9LKP - chains A and B of the 5 polymer chains in the assembly; structure by X-ray diffraction, 1.63 A resolution.

== Chain A (and B) ==
Molecule: Fructose-6-phosphate aldolase
Organism: Enterobacter cloacae
Notes: EC 4.1.2.-; chain B of this document is another copy of the same molecule, construct and numbering; everything in this record applies to it too
Reference sequence: A0A330G8J7 (A0A330G8J7_ENTCL); numbering as in UniProt (aligned over 1-220)
Chain sequence (241 residues; numbered -20 to 220; the number before each row is that of its first residue; numbers below 1 keep their minus sign (Met-20 is residue -20)):
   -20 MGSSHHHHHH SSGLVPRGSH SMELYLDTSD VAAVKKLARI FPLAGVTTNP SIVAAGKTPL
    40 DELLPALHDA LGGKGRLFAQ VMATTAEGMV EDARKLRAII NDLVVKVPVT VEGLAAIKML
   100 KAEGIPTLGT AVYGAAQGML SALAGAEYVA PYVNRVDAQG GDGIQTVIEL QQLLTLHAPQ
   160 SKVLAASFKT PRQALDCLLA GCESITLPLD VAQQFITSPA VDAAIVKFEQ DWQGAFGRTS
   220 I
Not modelled in the structure: -20 to 0
Differences from the reference sequence: initiating methionine (-20); expression tag (-19 to 0)

== Chain A / chain B interface ==
Residue-residue contacts (67):
  Asn28(A) - Phe207(B)
  Pro29(A) - Phe207(B)
  Pro29(A) - Trp211(B)
  Ser30(A) - Phe207(B)
  Ser30(A) - Asp210(B)  hydrogen bond
  Val32(A) - Trp211(B)  hydrophobic
  Val32(A) - Phe215(B)  hydrophobic
  Ala33(A) - Asp210(B)
  Ala33(A) - Ala214(B)
  Thr37(A) - Phe215(B)
  Pro38(A) - Phe215(B)
  Leu39(A) - Trp211(B)  hydrophobic
  Gln59(A) - Phe207(B)
  Met61(A) - Glu208(B)
  Met61(A) - Trp211(B)  hydrophobic
  Met61(A) - Thr218(B)
  Met61(A) - Ile220(B)
  Thr63(A) - Glu208(B)
  Ala65(A) - Arg18(B)
  Glu66(A) - Arg18(B)  salt bridge
  Asp71(A) - Ile220(B)
  Lys74(A) - Ile220(B)
  Pro87(A) - Ile204(B)  hydrophobic
  Thr89(A) - Val200(B)
  Thr89(A) - Ile204(B)
  Val90(A) - Ile19(B)  hydrophobic
  Val90(A) - Ile195(B)  hydrophobic
  Glu91(A) - Arg18(B)  salt bridge
  Leu93(A) - Ile19(B)
  Leu93(A) - Ile195(B)  hydrophobic
  Ala94(A) - Arg18(B)
  Lys97(A) - Ala17(B)  hydrogen bond (side chain-backbone)
  Lys97(A) - Arg18(B)
  Lys97(A) - Ile19(B)
  Lys97(A) - Phe20(B)  hydrogen bond (side chain-backbone)
  Lys97(A) - Pro21(B)
  Ala110(A) - Val200(B)
  Tyr112(A) - Ala199(B)  hydrophobic
  Tyr112(A) - Val200(B)  hydrophobic
  Tyr112(A) - Ala203(B)
  Ala115(A) - Phe194(B)  hydrophobic
  Gln116(A) - Phe194(B)
  Gln116(A) - Val200(B)
  Met118(A) - Leu177(B)  hydrophobic
  Leu119(A) - Leu3(B)  hydrophobic
  Leu119(A) - Phe20(B)  hydrophobic
  Leu119(A) - Phe194(B)  hydrophobic
  Leu119(A) - Ile195(B)  hydrophobic
  Leu122(A) - Met1(B)  hydrophobic
  Leu122(A) - Pro21(B)
  Tyr131(A) - Phe207(B)
  Arg134(A) - Ala203(B)
  Arg134(A) - Phe207(B)
  Gln138(A) - Ala199(B)
  Glu148(A) - Arg171(B)  salt bridge
  Glu148(A) - Leu174(B)
  Glu148(A) - Leu178(B)
  Gln151(A) - Leu178(B)  hydrogen bond (side chain-backbone)
  Leu152(A) - Leu174(B)  hydrophobic
  Leu152(A) - Leu177(B)  hydrophobic
  Leu152(A) - Leu178(B)  hydrophobic
  Leu155(A) - Leu177(B)
  Leu155(A) - Leu178(B)
  His156(A) - Met1(B)
  His156(A) - Leu177(B)  hydrogen bond (side chain-backbone)
  His156(A) - Gly180(B)
  His156(A) - Cys181(B)
Also at the interface, not in a pair above, chain A (41 interface residues in all): Lys36, Val88, Ala114, Ala123
Also at the interface, not in a pair above, chain B (30 interface residues in all): Gln192, Lys206, Ser219

== Overview ==
41 residues of chain A face 30 of chain B across their interface, with 5 hydrogen bonds and 3 salt bridges.
Polar pairs include Glu66(A)-Arg18(B), Glu91(A)-Arg18(B) and Glu148(A)-Arg171(B).
Both chains are Fructose-6-phosphate aldolase (Enterobacter cloacae). Entry 9LKP (X-ray structure of
Enterobacter cloaca transaldolase) was determined by X-ray diffraction together with 9LL3 and 9UI2 from the
same study.
